Entry 7TLF (X-ray diffraction, 2.80 A resolution); this record covers chains B and C of the 4 polymer chains in the assembly.

# Chain B
Molecule: Phycoerythrin beta-subunit
From: Proteomonas sulcata
Chain sequence (177 residues; row label = number of the first residue in the row):
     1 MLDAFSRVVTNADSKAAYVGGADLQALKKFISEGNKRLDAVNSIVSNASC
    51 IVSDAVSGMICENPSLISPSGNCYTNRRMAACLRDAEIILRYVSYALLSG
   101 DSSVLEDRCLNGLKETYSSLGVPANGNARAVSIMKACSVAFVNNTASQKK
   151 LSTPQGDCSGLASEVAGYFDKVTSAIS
Disordered / not traced: 1-4, 10-13, 146-151, 177
Glycans and other covalent adducts: phycoerythrobilin (PEB) linked to C50, C61, C82, C158
Small-molecule neighbours:
  - 15,16-dihydrobiliverdin (DBV), molecule 1: Y18, G20, G21
  - 15,16-dihydrobiliverdin (DBV), molecule 2: P64, S65, I67, S68, P69, Y74
  - phycoerythrobilin (PEB), molecule 1: L24, K28, N35, K36, L38, D39, A40, V142, N143, N144, T153, P154, Q155, G156, D157
  - phycoerythrobilin (PEB), molecule 2: N47, D54, S57, G58, E62, R129, S132, I133, A136, C137, A140, F141
  - phycoerythrobilin (PEB), molecule 3: M59, L66, N72, C73, R77, R78, A81, R84, D85, A86, I88, Y92, R108, L113, T116, Y117, L120, V122, P123, G126, N127

# Chain C
Molecule: Phycoerythrin alpha-subunit 2
From: Proteomonas sulcata
UniProt: A0A067YSJ2 (A0A067YSJ2_9CRYP); residues 1-67 here correspond to UniProt positions 35-101 (UniProt number = residue number + 34)
Chain sequence (67 residues; each row starts with the number of its first residue):
     1 AMDKSAKAPVITIFDHRGCSRAPKEYTGSKASGQDDEMMVKAQSVKIAVS
    51 DGVAESVLKDSLSVMHK
Disordered / not traced: 1-4, 27-28, 67
Glycans and other covalent adducts: 15,16-dihydrobiliverdin (DBV) linked to C19
Small-molecule neighbours:
  - 15,16-dihydrobiliverdin (DBV), molecule 1: F14, H16, S20, R21, P23, K24, E25, Y26, D36, E37, M38, M39, K41
  - 15,16-dihydrobiliverdin (DBV), molecule 2: L62, M65, H66
  - phycoerythrobilin (PEB): I13, F14, D15, R17, Q34, M38, M39, V40

# Interface between chain B and chain C
Residue-residue contacts - 8 pairs, chain B then chain C:
  N42(B) - S63(C)  hydrogen bond (side chain-backbone)
  V45(B) - K59(C)
  V45(B) - D60(C)
  S46(B) - D60(C)
  S46(B) - S63(C)  hydrogen bond
  S46(B) - V64(C)
  S49(B) - S56(C)  hydrogen bond
  R91(B) - K59(C)
Also at the interface, not in a pair above, chain B (7 interface residues in all): A48, S152
Also at the interface, not in a pair above, chain C (6 interface residues in all): H66

# Overview
The interface between chain B and chain C involves 7 residues on one side and 6 on the other; the contacts
include 3 hydrogen bonds. Polar pairs include N42(B)-S63(C), S46(B)-S63(C) and S49(B)-S56(C). One
15,16-dihydrobiliverdin molecule is bound between chain B and chain C.
Here chain B is Phycoerythrin beta-subunit and chain C is Phycoerythrin alpha-subunit 2, both from Proteomonas
sulcata. Entry 7TLF (Structure of the photoacclimated Light Harvesting Complex PE545 from Proteomonas sulcata)
was determined by X-ray diffraction together with 7TJA, 7S96 and 7S97 from the same study.
